Entry 3G9X (X-ray diffraction, 0.95 A resolution); this record covers chain A.

# Chain A
Protein: Haloalkane dehalogenase
Organism: Rhodococcus sp
Notes: EC 3.8.1.5
Reference sequence: P0A3G3 (DHAA_RHOSO); residue numbers follow UniProt; this construct covers 1-293
Sequence (299 residues; row label = number of the first residue in the row):
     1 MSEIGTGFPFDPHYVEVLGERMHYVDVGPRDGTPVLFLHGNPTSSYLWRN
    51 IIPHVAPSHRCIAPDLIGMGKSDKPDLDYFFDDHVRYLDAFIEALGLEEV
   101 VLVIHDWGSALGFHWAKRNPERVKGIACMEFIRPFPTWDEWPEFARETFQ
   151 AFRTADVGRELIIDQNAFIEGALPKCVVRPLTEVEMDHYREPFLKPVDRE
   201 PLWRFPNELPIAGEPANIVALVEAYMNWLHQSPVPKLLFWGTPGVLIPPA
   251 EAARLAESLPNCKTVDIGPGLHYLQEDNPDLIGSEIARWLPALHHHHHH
Not modelled in the structure: 1-3, 298-299
Construct notes: engineered mutation Phe-135 (Ile in P0A3G3); expression tag (294-299)
Swiss-Prot annotation at these positions:
  - active site: Asp-106 (Nucleophile), Glu-130 (Proton donor), His-272 (Proton acceptor)
  - mutagenesis: Cys-176 (C176Y: 3-fold increase in catalytic efficiency for TCP dehalogenation. 8-fold increase in catalytic efficiency for TCP dehalogenation; when associated with F-273), Tyr-273 (Y273F: 8-fold increase in catalytic efficiency for TCP dehalogenation; when associated with Y-176)
Reported in the primary citation:
  - binding site for chloride ion: Asn-41, Trp-107
  - binding site for acetate ion: Thr-33, His-59, Lys-124, His-294
  - binding site for isopropyl alcohol: Asp-106
  - conformationally variable residues (side-chain flip): Glu-140

# Summary
Curated annotation (UniProt) lists 3 active-site residues and 2 mutagenesis sites. The paper reports a binding
site for acetate ion at Thr-33, His-59 and Lys-124 among others; a binding site for chloride ion at Asn-41 and
Trp-107.
Chain A is Haloalkane dehalogenase (Rhodococcus sp); the structure, Structure of haloalkane dehalogenase
DhaA14 mutant I135F from Rhodococcus rhodochrous, was determined by X-ray diffraction, deposited together with
3FWH and 3FBW.
